Entry 7WHI (electron microscopy, 2.93 A resolution); this record covers chains B and G of the 7 polymer chains in the assembly.

[Chain B]
Protein: Spike glycoprotein
From: Severe acute respiratory syndrome coronavirus 2
UniProtKB: P0DTC2 (SPIKE_SARS2); aligned to UniProt positions 1-1208 over residues 1-1208
Amino-acid sequence (1285 residues; numbered 1 to 1288 plus 5 insertion-coded residues; 8 numbers in that range are skipped by the numbering (no residue carries them; nothing is unmodelled there); the number before each row is that of its first residue; a row labelled like 177A-177E holds insertion residues (177A, then the next letters in order)):
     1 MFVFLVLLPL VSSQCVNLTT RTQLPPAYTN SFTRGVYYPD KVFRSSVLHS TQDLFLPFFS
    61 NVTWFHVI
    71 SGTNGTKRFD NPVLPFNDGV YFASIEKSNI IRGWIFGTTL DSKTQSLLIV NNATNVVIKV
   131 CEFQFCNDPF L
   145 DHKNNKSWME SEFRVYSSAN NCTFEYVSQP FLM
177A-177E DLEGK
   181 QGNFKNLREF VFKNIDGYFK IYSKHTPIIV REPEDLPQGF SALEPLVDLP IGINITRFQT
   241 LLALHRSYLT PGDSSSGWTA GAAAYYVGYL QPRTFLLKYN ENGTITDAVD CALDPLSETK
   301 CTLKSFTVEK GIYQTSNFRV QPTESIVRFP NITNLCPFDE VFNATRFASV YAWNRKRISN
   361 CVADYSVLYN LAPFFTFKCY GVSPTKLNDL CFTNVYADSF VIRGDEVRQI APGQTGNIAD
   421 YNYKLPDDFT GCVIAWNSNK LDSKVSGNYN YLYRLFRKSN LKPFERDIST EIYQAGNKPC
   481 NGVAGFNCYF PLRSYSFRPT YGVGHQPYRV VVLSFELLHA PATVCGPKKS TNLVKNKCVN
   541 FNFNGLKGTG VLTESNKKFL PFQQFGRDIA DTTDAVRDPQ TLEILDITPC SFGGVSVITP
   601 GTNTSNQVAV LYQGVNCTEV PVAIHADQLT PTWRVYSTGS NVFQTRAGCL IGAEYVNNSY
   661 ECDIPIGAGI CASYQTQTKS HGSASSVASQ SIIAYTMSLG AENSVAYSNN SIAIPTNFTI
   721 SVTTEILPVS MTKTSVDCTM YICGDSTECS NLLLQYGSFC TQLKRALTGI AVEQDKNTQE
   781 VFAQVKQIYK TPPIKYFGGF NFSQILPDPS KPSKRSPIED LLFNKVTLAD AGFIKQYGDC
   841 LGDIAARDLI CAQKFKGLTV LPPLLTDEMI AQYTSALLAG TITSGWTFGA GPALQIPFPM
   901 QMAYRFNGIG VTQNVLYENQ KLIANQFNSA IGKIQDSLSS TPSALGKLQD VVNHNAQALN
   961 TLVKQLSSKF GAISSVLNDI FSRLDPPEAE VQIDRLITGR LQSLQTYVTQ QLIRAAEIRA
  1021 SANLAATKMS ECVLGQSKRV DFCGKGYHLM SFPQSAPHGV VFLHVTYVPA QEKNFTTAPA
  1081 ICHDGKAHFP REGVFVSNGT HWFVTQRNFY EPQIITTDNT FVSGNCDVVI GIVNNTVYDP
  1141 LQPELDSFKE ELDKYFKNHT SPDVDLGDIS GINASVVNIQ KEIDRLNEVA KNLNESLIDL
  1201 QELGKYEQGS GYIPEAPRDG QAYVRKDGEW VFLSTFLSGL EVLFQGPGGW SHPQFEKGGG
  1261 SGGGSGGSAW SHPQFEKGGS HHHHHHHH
Not modelled in the structure: 1-25, 71-77, 145-155, 177A-177E, 181, 245-261, 621-640, 677-688, 828-848, 1148-1288
Disulfide bonds: Cys131-Cys166, Cys291-Cys301, Cys336-Cys361, Cys379-Cys432, Cys391-Cys525, Cys480-Cys488, Cys538-Cys590, Cys617-Cys649, Cys662-Cys671, Cys738-Cys760, Cys743-Cys749, Cys1032-Cys1043, Cys1082-Cys1126
Covalently attached groups: N-acetylglucosamine (NAG) linked to Asn61, Asn122, Asn282, Asn331, Asn616, Asn657, Asn709, Asn717, Asn801, Asn1074, Asn1098, Asn1134
Sequence notes: variant Val67 (Ala in P0DTC2), Ile95 (Thr in P0DTC2), Asp145 (Gly142 in P0DTC2), Ile209 (Leu212 in P0DTC2), Asp339 (Gly in P0DTC2), Leu371 (Ser in P0DTC2), Pro373 (Ser in P0DTC2), Phe375 (Ser in P0DTC2), Asn417 (Lys in P0DTC2), Lys440 (Asn in P0DTC2), Ser446 (Gly in P0DTC2), Asn477 (Ser in P0DTC2), Lys478 (Thr in P0DTC2), Ala484 (Glu in P0DTC2), Arg493 (Gln in P0DTC2), Ser496 (Gly in P0DTC2), Arg498 (Gln in P0DTC2), Tyr501 (Asn in P0DTC2), His505 (Tyr in P0DTC2), Lys547 (Thr in P0DTC2), Gly614 (Asp in P0DTC2), Tyr655 (His in P0DTC2), Lys679 (Asn in P0DTC2), His681 (Pro in P0DTC2), Lys764 (Asn in P0DTC2), Tyr796 (Asp in P0DTC2), Pro817 (Phe in P0DTC2), Lys856 (Asn in P0DTC2), His954 (Gln in P0DTC2), Lys969 (Asn in P0DTC2), Phe981 (Leu in P0DTC2); insertion (212-214); engineered mutation Gly682 (Arg in P0DTC2), Ser683 (Arg in P0DTC2), Ser685 (Arg in P0DTC2), Pro892 (Ala in P0DTC2), Pro899 (Ala in P0DTC2), Pro942 (Ala in P0DTC2), Pro986 (Lys in P0DTC2), Pro987 (Val in P0DTC2); expression tag (1209-1288)
Curated features (UniProtKB/Swiss-Prot):
  - region: Asn280 to Cys301 (Putative superantigen), Arg403 to Asp405 (Integrin-binding motif), Asn448 to Phe456 (Immunodominant HLA epitope recognized by the CD8+), Ser816 to Tyr837 (Fusion peptide 1), Lys835 to Phe855 (Fusion peptide 2), Asp1163 to Glu1202 (Heptad repeat 2)
  - site: Arg815, Ser816 (Cleavage)
  - glycosylation: Asn17 (N-linked (GlcNAc...) (complex) asparagine), Asn61 (N-linked (GlcNAc...) (hybrid) asparagine), Asn74 (N-linked (GlcNAc...) (complex) asparagine), Asn122 (N-linked (GlcNAc...) (hybrid) asparagine), Asn149 (N-linked (GlcNAc...) (complex) asparagine), Asn165 (N-linked (GlcNAc...) (complex) asparagine), Asn234 (N-linked (GlcNAc...) (high mannose) asparagine), Asn282 (N-linked (GlcNAc...) (complex) asparagine), Thr323 (O-linked (GalNAc) threonine), Ser325 (O-linked (HexNAc...) serine), Asn331 (N-linked (GlcNAc...) (complex) asparagine), Asn343 (N-linked (GlcNAc...) (complex) asparagine), Asn603 (N-linked (GlcNAc...) (hybrid) asparagine), Asn616 (N-linked (GlcNAc...) (complex) asparagine), Asn657 (N-linked (GlcNAc...) (complex) asparagine), Thr676 (O-linked (GlcNAc...) threonine), Thr678 (O-linked (GlcNAc...) threonine), Asn709 (N-linked (GlcNAc...) (high mannose) asparagine), Asn717 (N-linked (GlcNAc...) (hybrid) asparagine), Asn801 (N-linked (GlcNAc...) (hybrid) asparagine) and 6 more in UniProt

[Chain G]
Protein: Bn03_nano2
From: Homo sapiens
Amino-acid sequence (120 residues; row label = number of the first residue in the row):
     1 EVQLVESGGG LVQPGGSLRL SCAASDFYFD YYEMSWVRQA PGQGLEWVST ISGLGGATYY
    61 ADSVKGRFTI SRDNSKNTLY LQMNSLRAED TALYYCATRS PFGDYAFSYW GQGTLVTVSS
Not modelled in the structure: 120
Disulfide bonds: Cys22-Cys96

[Chain B / chain G interface]
Residue-residue contacts (18):
  Arg403(B) with Tyr95(G)
  Asp405(B) with Gln39(G)
  Arg408(B) with Gly42(G); Gln43(G); Gly44(G)
  Phe456(B) with Phe107(G); Ser108(G)
  Tyr473(B) with Asp104(G)
  Ala475(B) with Gly103(G); Asp104(G)
  Phe486(B) with Tyr28(G); Tyr31(G)
  Tyr489(B) with Tyr32(G); Ser108(G), hydrogen bond; Tyr109(G)
  Arg493(B) with Glu1(G), salt bridge; Tyr109(G)
  His505(B) with Tyr95(G)
Interface residues without a listed pair, chain B (12 interface residues in all): Gln474, Asn487
Interface residues without a listed pair, chain G (16 interface residues in all): Leu93, Ala106

[Overview]
12 residues of chain B face 16 of chain G across their interface, with 1 hydrogen bond and 1 salt bridge.
Polar contacts include Arg493(B)-Glu1(G) and Tyr489(B)-Ser108(G). N-acetylglucosamine is covalently linked to
Asn61(B), Asn122(B), Asn282(B), Asn331(B), Asn616(B) and Asn657(B) and 6 more.
Chain B is Spike glycoprotein (Severe acute respiratory syndrome coronavirus 2) and chain G is Bn03_nano2
(Homo sapiens); the structure, The state 2 complex structure of Omicron spike with Bn03 (2-up RBD, 4
nanobodies), was determined by electron microscopy together with 7WHJ and 7WHK from the same study.
